8X9B - chains O and R of the 16 polymer chains in the assembly; structure by electron microscopy, 3.82 A resolution.

[Chain O (and R)]
Molecule: The heavy chain of Fab h1A6.2
Organism: Mus musculus
Notes: antibody fragment or engineered binder; chain R of this document is another copy of the same molecule, construct and numbering; everything in this record applies to it too
Sequence (114 residues; row label = number of the first residue in the row):
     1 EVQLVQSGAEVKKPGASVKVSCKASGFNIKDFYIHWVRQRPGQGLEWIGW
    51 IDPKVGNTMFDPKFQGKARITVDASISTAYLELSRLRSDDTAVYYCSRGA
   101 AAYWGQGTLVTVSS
Disordered / not traced: 1, 114
Cystine bridges: Cys22-Cys96

[Chain O / chain R interface]
Contacting residue pairs - 5 pairs, chain O then chain R:
  Lys19(O) with Ser75(R); Ile76(R)
  Ser75(O) with Lys19(R)
  Ile76(O) with Lys19(R)
  Tyr80(O) with Tyr80(R), hydrogen bond
Also at the interface, not in a pair above, chain O (5 interface residues in all): Ser21
Also at the interface, not in a pair above, chain R (5 interface residues in all): Ser21

[In short]
The chain O/chain R interface involves 5 residues from each chain; the contacts include 1 hydrogen bond. Its
one hydrogen-bonded contact is Tyr80(O)-Tyr80(R).
Chain O and chain R are both the heavy chain of Fab h1A6.2 (Mus musculus); the structure, Cryo-EM structure of
coxsackievirus A16 empty particle in complex with Fab h1A6.2 (local refinement), was determined by electron
microscopy (same publication as 8X95, 8X96, 8X97, 8X98, 8X99, 8X9A, 8YTB and 8YTJ).
